PDB entry 4XB1 | X-ray diffraction, 2.30 A resolution | chains A and B

# Chain A (and B)
Molecule: 319aa long hypothetical homoserine dehydrogenase
From: Pyrococcus horikoshii OT3
Notes: chain B of this document is another copy of the same molecule, construct and numbering; everything in this record applies to it too
UniProt: O58802 (O58802_PYRHO); numbering as in UniProt (aligned over 1-319)
Chain sequence (335 residues; numbered -15 to 319; the number before each row is that of its first residue; numbers below 1 keep their minus sign (Met-15 is residue -15)):
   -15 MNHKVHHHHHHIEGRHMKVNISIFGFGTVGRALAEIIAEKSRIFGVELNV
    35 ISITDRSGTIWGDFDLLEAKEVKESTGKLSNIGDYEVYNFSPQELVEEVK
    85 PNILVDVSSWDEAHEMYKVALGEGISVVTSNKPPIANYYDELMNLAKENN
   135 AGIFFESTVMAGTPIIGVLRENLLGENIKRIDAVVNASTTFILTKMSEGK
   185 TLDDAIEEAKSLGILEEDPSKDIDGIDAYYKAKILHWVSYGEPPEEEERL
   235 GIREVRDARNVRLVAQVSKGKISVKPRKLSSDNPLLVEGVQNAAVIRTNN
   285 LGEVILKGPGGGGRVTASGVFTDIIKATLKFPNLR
Unresolved in the structure: -15 to 0
Sequence notes: expression tag (-15 to 0)
Bound ions: Na+: Glu140, Val143, Ala145, Thr147
Small-molecule neighbours: NADPH (NDP; NADPH dihydro-nicotinamide-adenine-dinucleotide phosphate): Phe8, Gly9, Phe10, Gly11, Thr12, Val13, Gly14, Thr38, Asp39, Arg40, Ser41, Lys57, Val91, Ser92, Ser93, Trp94, Ser114, Asn115, Lys116, Ser141, Ala145, Gly294, Gly295, Gly296, Thr300
Swiss-Prot annotation at these positions:
  - active site: Lys215 (Proton donor)
  - binding site (NADPH): Phe10, Thr12, Val13, Arg40, Lys57, Ser92, Ser93, Ser114, Lys116, Gly296
  - binding site (NAD(+)): Val13, Ser92, Gly296
  - binding site (NADP(+)): Val13, Arg40, Ser92, Ser114, Lys116, Gly197, Glu200, Gly296
  - binding site (Na(+)): Glu140, Val143, Ala145, Thr147
  - binding site (L-homoserine): Glu200, Asp211
  - mutagenesis: Arg40 (R40A: Increases activity with NADP), Lys57 (K57A: Increases activity with NADP)
From the paper describing this entry:
  - self-association interface (contacts with another copy of this molecule): Lys314 to Leu318
  - Na+ coordination: Glu140, Val143, Ala145
  - binding site for NADPH: Phe10, Gly11, Thr12, Val13, Gly14, Arg40, Lys57, Gly61, Val91, Ser92, Asn115, Lys116, Gly296, Thr300
  - mutagenesis - R40A, K57A: increased catalytic activity on NADP
  - mutagenesis - K57A (about 70%): decreased catalytic activity on NAD
  - mutagenesis - K57A: decreased binding to NADPH
  - mutagenesis - R40A: unchanged binding to NADPH

# Interface between chain A and chain B
Pairs across the interface (57; chain A residue first):
  Ile20(A) - Asn284(B)
  Glu23(A) - Asn161(B)  hydrogen bond
  Lys24(A) - Gly159(B)
  Lys24(A) - Asn161(B)  hydrogen bond
  Phe28(A) - Leu158(B)
  Phe28(A) - Leu318(B)
  Gly151(A) - Asn156(B)
  Val152(A) - Val152(B)  hydrophobic
  Glu155(A) - Lys310(B)  hydrogen bond (backbone-side chain)
  Asn156(A) - Gly151(B)
  Asn156(A) - Lys310(B)  hydrogen bond
  Leu157(A) - Thr306(B)  hydrogen bond (backbone-side chain)
  Leu158(A) - Phe28(B)  hydrophobic
  Leu158(A) - Phe305(B)
  Leu158(A) - Thr306(B)  hydrogen bond (backbone-side chain)
  Leu158(A) - Ile309(B)  hydrophobic
  Gly159(A) - Lys24(B)
  Gly159(A) - Phe305(B)
  Glu160(A) - Lys24(B)
  Glu160(A) - Ser302(B)  hydrogen bond
  Asn161(A) - Lys24(B)  hydrogen bond
  Asn284(A) - Ile20(B)
  Asn284(A) - Arg298(B)  hydrogen bond
  Asn284(A) - Val299(B)
  Leu285(A) - Gly146(B)
  Leu285(A) - Pro293(B)
  Leu285(A) - Val299(B)
  Glu287(A) - Gly292(B)
  Glu287(A) - Pro293(B)
  Val288(A) - Lys291(B)
  Ile289(A) - Ile289(B)
  Ile289(A) - Leu290(B)
  Ile289(A) - Lys291(B)  hydrogen bond (backbone-backbone)
  Leu290(A) - Ile289(B)
  Lys291(A) - Val288(B)
  Lys291(A) - Ile289(B)  hydrogen bond (backbone-backbone)
  Gly292(A) - Glu287(B)
  Pro293(A) - Leu285(B)
  Pro293(A) - Glu287(B)
  Arg298(A) - Asn283(B)
  Arg298(A) - Asn284(B)  hydrogen bond
  Val299(A) - Asn284(B)
  Val299(A) - Leu285(B)
  Ser302(A) - Glu160(B)  hydrogen bond
  Ser302(A) - Leu285(B)
  Phe305(A) - Leu158(B)
  Phe305(A) - Gly159(B)
  Thr306(A) - Leu157(B)  hydrogen bond (side chain-backbone)
  Thr306(A) - Leu158(B)  hydrogen bond (side chain-backbone)
  Ile309(A) - Leu158(B)  hydrophobic
  Lys310(A) - Glu155(B)  hydrogen bond (side chain-backbone)
  Lys310(A) - Asn156(B)  hydrogen bond
  Leu313(A) - Leu318(B)  hydrophobic
  Phe315(A) - Pro316(B)  hydrophobic
  Pro316(A) - Phe315(B)  hydrophobic
  Leu318(A) - Phe28(B)
  Leu318(A) - Leu313(B)  hydrophobic
Other interface residues (no listed pair), chain A (39 interface residues in all): Ile27, Glu140, Gly146, Pro148, Asn283, Arg319
Other interface residues (no listed pair), chain B (40 interface residues in all): Glu23, Ile27, Glu140, Pro148, Gln275, Arg319

# Overview
39 residues of chain A and 40 residues of chain B are in contact; the contacts include 17 hydrogen bonds.
Polar pairs include Glu23(A)-Asn161(B), Lys24(A)-Asn161(B) and Glu155(A)-Lys310(B). The paper reports a
binding site for NADPH at Phe10(A), Gly11(A) and Thr12(A) among others; R40A and K57A of chain A increase
catalytic activity on NADP.
Both chains are 319aa long hypothetical homoserine dehydrogenase (Pyrococcus horikoshii OT3). Entry 4XB1
(Hyperthermophilic archaeal homoserine dehydrogenase in complex with NADPH) was determined by X-ray
diffraction, deposited together with 4XB2.
